PDB entry 2A6E | X-ray diffraction, 2.80 A resolution | chains C and D of the 6 polymer chains in the assembly

# Chain C
Name: DNA-directed RNA polymerase beta chain
Organism: Thermus thermophilus
Notes: EC 2.7.7.6
Reference sequence: Q8RQE9 (RPOB_THET8); numbering as in UniProt (aligned over 1-1119)
Chain sequence (1119 residues; numbered 1 to 1119; the number before each row is that of its first residue):
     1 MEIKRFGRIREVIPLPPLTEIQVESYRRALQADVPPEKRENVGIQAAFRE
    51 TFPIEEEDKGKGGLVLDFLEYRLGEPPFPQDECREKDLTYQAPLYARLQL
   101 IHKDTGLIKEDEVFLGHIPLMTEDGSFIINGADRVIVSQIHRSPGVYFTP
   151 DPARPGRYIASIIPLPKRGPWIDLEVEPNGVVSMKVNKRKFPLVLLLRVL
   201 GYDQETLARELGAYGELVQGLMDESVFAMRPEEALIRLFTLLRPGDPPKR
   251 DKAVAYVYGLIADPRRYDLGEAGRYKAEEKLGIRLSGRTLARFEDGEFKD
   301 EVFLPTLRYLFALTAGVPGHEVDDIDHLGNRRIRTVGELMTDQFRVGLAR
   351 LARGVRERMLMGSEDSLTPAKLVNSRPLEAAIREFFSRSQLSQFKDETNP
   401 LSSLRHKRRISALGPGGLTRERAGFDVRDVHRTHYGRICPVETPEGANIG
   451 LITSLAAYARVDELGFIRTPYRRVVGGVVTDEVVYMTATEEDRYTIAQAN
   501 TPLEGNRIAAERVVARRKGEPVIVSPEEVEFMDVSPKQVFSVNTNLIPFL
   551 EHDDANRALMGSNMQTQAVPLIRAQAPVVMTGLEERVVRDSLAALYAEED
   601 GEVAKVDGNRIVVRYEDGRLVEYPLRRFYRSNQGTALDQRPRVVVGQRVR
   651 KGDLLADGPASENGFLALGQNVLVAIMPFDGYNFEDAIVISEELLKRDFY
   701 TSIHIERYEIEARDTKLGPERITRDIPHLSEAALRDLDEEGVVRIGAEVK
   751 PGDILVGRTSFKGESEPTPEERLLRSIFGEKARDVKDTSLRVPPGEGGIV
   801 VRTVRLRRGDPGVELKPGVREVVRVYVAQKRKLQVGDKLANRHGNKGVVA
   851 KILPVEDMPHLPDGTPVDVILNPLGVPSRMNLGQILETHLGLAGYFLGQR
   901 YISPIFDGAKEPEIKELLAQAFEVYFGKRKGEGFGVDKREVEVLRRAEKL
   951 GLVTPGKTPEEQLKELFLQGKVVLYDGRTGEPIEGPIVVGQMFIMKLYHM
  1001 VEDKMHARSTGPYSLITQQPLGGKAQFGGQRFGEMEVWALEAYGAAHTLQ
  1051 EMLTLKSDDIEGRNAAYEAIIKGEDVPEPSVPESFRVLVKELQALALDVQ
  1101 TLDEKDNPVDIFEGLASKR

# Chain D
Name: DNA-directed RNA polymerase beta' chain
Organism: Thermus thermophilus
Notes: EC 2.7.7.6
Reference sequence: Q8RQE8 (RPOC_THET8); numbering as in UniProt (aligned over 1-1524)
Chain sequence (1524 residues; each row starts with the number of its first residue):
     1 MKKEVRKVRIALASPEKIRSWSYGEVEKPETINYRTLKPERDGLFDERIF
    51 GPIKDYECACGKYKRQRFEGKVCERCGVEVTKSIVRRYRMGHIELATPAA
   101 HIWFVKDVPSKIGTLLDLSATELEQVLYFSKYIVLDPKGAILNGVPVEKR
   151 QLLTDEEYRELRYGKQETYPLPPGVDALVKDGEEVVKGQELAPGVVSRLD
   201 GVALYRFPRRVRVEYVKKERAGLRLPLAAWVEKEAYKPGEILAELPEPYL
   251 FRAEEEGVVELKELEEGAFLVLRREDEPVATYFLPVGMTPLVVHGEIVEK
   301 GQPLAEAKGLLRMPRQVRAAQVEAEEEGETVYLTLFLEWTEPKDYRVQPH
   351 MNVVVPEGARVEAGDKIVAAIDPEEEVIAEAEGVVHLHEPASILVVKARV
   401 YPFEDDVEVSTGDRVAPGDVLADGGKVKSDVYGRVEVDLVRNVVRVVESY
   451 DIDARMGAEAIQQLLKELDLEALEKELLEEMKHPSRARRAKARKRLEVVR
   501 AFLDSGNRPEWMILEAVPVLPPDLRPMVQVDGGRFATSDLNDLYRRLINR
   551 NNRLKKLLAQGAPEIIIRNEKRMLQEAVDALLDNGRRGAPVTNPGSDRPL
   601 RSLTDILSGKQGRFRQNLLGKRVDYSGRSVIVVGPQLKLHQCGLPKRMAL
   651 ELFKPFLLKKMEEKGIAPNVKAARRMLERQRDIKDEVWDALEEVIHGKVV
   701 LLNRAPTLHRLGIQAFQPVLVEGQSIQLHPLVCEAFNADFDGDQMAVHVP
   751 LSSFAQAEARIQMLSAHNLLSPASGEPLAKPSRDIILGLYYITQVRKEKK
   801 GAGLEFATPEEALAAHERGEVALNAPIKVAGRETSVGRLKYVFANPDEAL
   851 LAVAHGIVDLQDVVTVRYMGKRLETSPGRILFARIVAEAVEDEKVAWELI
   901 QLDVPQEKNSLKDLVYQAFLRLGMEKTARLLDALKYYGFTFSTTSGITIG
   951 IDDAVIPEEKKQYLEEADRKLLQIEQAYEMGFLTDRERYDQILQLWTETT
  1001 EKVTQAVFKNFEENYPFNPLYVMAQSGARGNPQQIRQLCGLRGLMQKPSG
  1051 ETFEVPVRSSFREGLTVLEYFISSHGARKGGADTALRTADSGYLTRKLVD
  1101 VTHEIVVREADCGTTNYISVPLFQPDEVTRSLRLRKRADIEAGLYGRVLA
  1151 REVEVLGVRLEEGRYLSMDDVHLLIKAAEAGEIQEVPVRSPLTCQTRYGV
  1201 CQKCYGYDLSMARPVSIGEAVGIVAAQSIGEPGTQLTMRTFHTGGVAGAA
  1251 DITQGLPRVIELFEARRPKAKAVISEIDGVVRIEETEEKLSVFVESEGFS
  1301 KEYKLPKEARLLVKDGDYVEAGQPLTRGAIDPHQLLEAKGPEAVERYLVE
  1351 EIQKVYRAQGVKLHDKHIEIVVRQMMKYVEVTDPGDSRLLEGQVLEKWDV
  1401 EALNERLIAEGKTPVAWKPLLMGVTKSALSTKSWLSAASFQNTTHVLTEA
  1451 AIAGKKDELIGLKENVILGRLIPAGTGSDFVRFTQVVDQKTLKAIEEARK
  1501 EAVEAKERPAARRGVKREQPGKQA
Not modelled in the structure: 1, 252-363, 1506-1524
Ion coordination: Zn2+ site 1: Cys58, Cys60, Cys73, Cys76; Mg2+: Asp739, Asp741, Asp743; Zn2+ site 2: Cys1112, Cys1194, Cys1201, Cys1204

# How chain C and chain D interact
Residue-residue contacts - 355 pairs, chain C then chain D:
  Phe425(C) - Lys1079(D)
  Phe425(C) - Ala1082(D)  hydrophobic
  Phe425(C) - Asp1083(D)
  Arg428(C) - Arg1078(D)  hydrogen bond (backbone-side chain)
  Val430(C) - His1075(D)
  Arg432(C) - Lys1047(D)
  Arg432(C) - Pro1048(D)
  Arg432(C) - Phe1053(D)
  Tyr435(C) - Phe1071(D)  hydrophobic
  Pro440(C) - Arg1078(D)  hydrogen bond (backbone-side chain)
  Thr443(C) - Arg1078(D)
  Gly450(C) - Arg1078(D)
  Gln498(C) - Val1067(D)
  Gln498(C) - Leu1068(D)  hydrogen bond (side chain-backbone)
  Asn500(C) - Thr1066(D)  hydrogen bond
  Asn500(C) - Val1067(D)
  Arg512(C) - Glu975(D)  salt bridge
  Arg516(C) - Leu1068(D)
  Gly519(C) - Phe1053(D)
  Glu520(C) - Lys1047(D)  salt bridge
  Glu520(C) - Glu1054(D)
  Pro521(C) - Phe1053(D)
  Pro521(C) - Val1055(D)
  Pro521(C) - Ile1072(D)  hydrophobic
  Val539(C) - Val1067(D)  hydrophobic
  Phe540(C) - Tyr1070(D)  hydrophobic
  Glu551(C) - Gly1064(D)
  Glu551(C) - Leu1065(D)  hydrogen bond (backbone-backbone)
  His552(C) - Phe1061(D)  hydrogen bond (side chain-backbone)
  His552(C) - Arg1062(D)  hydrogen bond (side chain-backbone)
  His552(C) - Glu1063(D)  hydrogen bond (side chain-backbone)
  His552(C) - Gly1064(D)
  Asp553(C) - Phe1061(D)
  Asp553(C) - Tyr1070(D)  hydrogen bond (backbone-side chain)
  Asp554(C) - Phe1061(D)
  Asp554(C) - Tyr1070(D)
  Ala555(C) - Tyr1070(D)  hydrogen bond (backbone-side chain)
  Ala558(C) - Tyr1070(D)
  Ile676(C) - Ile947(D)
  Ile676(C) - Thr948(D)
  Ile676(C) - Ile949(D)
  Met677(C) - Thr943(D)
  Met677(C) - Ile947(D)
  Pro678(C) - Asp784(D)
  Pro678(C) - Ser942(D)
  Pro678(C) - Thr943(D)
  Pro678(C) - Ile947(D)  hydrophobic
  Phe679(C) - Phe939(D)
  Phe679(C) - Ser942(D)
  Phe679(C) - Thr943(D)
  Asp680(C) - Pro635(D)
  Asp680(C) - Phe939(D)
  Asp680(C) - Thr940(D)
  Asp680(C) - Thr943(D)
  Gly681(C) - Val633(D)
  Gly681(C) - Pro635(D)
  Gly681(C) - Phe939(D)
  Tyr682(C) - Val633(D)
  Tyr682(C) - Pro635(D)
  Tyr682(C) - Gln636(D)  hydrogen bond
  Asn683(C) - Asp784(D)
  Phe684(C) - Val633(D)  hydrophobic
  Phe684(C) - Pro730(D)
  Phe684(C) - Cys733(D)  hydrophobic
  Phe684(C) - Glu734(D)
  Phe684(C) - Phe740(D)  hydrophobic
  Phe684(C) - Ser782(D)
  Phe684(C) - Arg783(D)
  Phe684(C) - Asp784(D)
  Phe684(C) - Phe939(D)  hydrophobic
  Glu685(C) - Glu734(D)
  Glu685(C) - Ala738(D)
  Glu685(C) - Asp739(D)  hydrogen bond (side chain-backbone)
  Glu685(C) - Phe740(D)
  Glu685(C) - Arg783(D)  salt bridge
  Asp686(C) - Asp739(D)
  Asp686(C) - Phe740(D)  hydrogen bond (side chain-backbone)
  Ala687(C) - Val633(D)  hydrophobic
  Ala687(C) - Phe740(D)
  Arg713(C) - Asp531(D)
  Arg713(C) - Gly532(D)
  Leu729(C) - Arg675(D)
  Lys750(C) - Arg681(D)
  Pro751(C) - Gln680(D)
  Asp753(C) - Arg681(D)  salt bridge
  Glu770(C) - Arg65(D)  salt bridge
  Val835(C) - Ser725(D)
  Gly836(C) - Gln724(D)
  Gly836(C) - Ser725(D)  hydrogen bond (backbone-side chain)
  Lys846(C) - Asp741(D)  hydrogen bond (side chain-backbone)
  Gly847(C) - Phe740(D)
  Val848(C) - Val632(D)  hydrophobic
  Val848(C) - Phe740(D)  hydrogen bond (backbone-backbone)
  Val848(C) - Gly742(D)
  Val849(C) - Val632(D)
  Ala850(C) - Val632(D)  hydrophobic
  Ala850(C) - Val633(D)  hydrophobic
  Asn872(C) - Asp784(D)  hydrogen bond
  Pro873(C) - Ile947(D)
  Pro873(C) - Thr948(D)
  Pro873(C) - Ile949(D)  hydrophobic
  Leu874(C) - Arg783(D)
  Leu874(C) - Asp784(D)
  Leu874(C) - Leu787(D)  hydrophobic
  Leu874(C) - Met1023(D)  hydrophobic
  Leu874(C) - Arg1029(D)
  Val876(C) - Ile949(D)  hydrophobic
  Pro877(C) - Leu1020(D)  hydrophobic
  Pro877(C) - Met1023(D)  hydrophobic
  Ser878(C) - Arg1029(D)  hydrogen bond
  Ser878(C) - Gln1034(D)
  Met880(C) - Phe1061(D)  hydrophobic
  Leu882(C) - Gly950(D)
  Leu882(C) - Ile951(D)  hydrophobic
  Leu882(C) - Leu1038(D)  hydrophobic
  Ile885(C) - Ile949(D)
  Ile885(C) - Gly950(D)
  Ile885(C) - Ile951(D)
  Leu886(C) - Ile951(D)  hydrophobic
  His889(C) - Gly950(D)
  His889(C) - Ile951(D)
  Phe906(C) - Leu1065(D)
  Phe906(C) - Val1067(D)  hydrophobic
  Glu911(C) - Ile951(D)
  Glu911(C) - Asp952(D)
  Glu911(C) - Arg1062(D)  salt bridge
  Lys915(C) - Asp952(D)  salt bridge
  Arg945(C) - Gly856(D)  hydrogen bond (side chain-backbone)
  Arg945(C) - Asp859(D)  salt bridge
  Arg946(C) - Tyr791(D)
  Arg946(C) - Arg796(D)
  Arg946(C) - Asp859(D)  salt bridge
  Arg946(C) - Leu860(D)
  Arg946(C) - Gln861(D)
  Glu948(C) - Glu798(D)
  Lys949(C) - Arg796(D)
  Lys949(C) - Glu798(D)
  Lys949(C) - Lys828(D)
  Lys949(C) - Asp859(D)  salt bridge
  Lys949(C) - Asp862(D)  salt bridge
  Leu950(C) - Phe1017(D)
  Gln969(C) - Asp952(D)
  Lys971(C) - Asp953(D)  salt bridge
  Arg978(C) - Thr943(D)
  Ile983(C) - Thr943(D)
  Ile983(C) - Thr944(D)
  Ile983(C) - Gly946(D)
  Glu984(C) - Tyr791(D)  hydrogen bond
  Glu984(C) - Thr944(D)  hydrogen bond (backbone-backbone)
  Glu984(C) - Ser945(D)  hydrogen bond (side chain-backbone)
  Glu984(C) - Gly946(D)
  Pro986(C) - Gly946(D)
  Ile987(C) - Gly946(D)
  Ile987(C) - Thr948(D)
  Val988(C) - Thr948(D)
  Val988(C) - Ile949(D)
  Glu1002(C) - Arg628(D)  salt bridge
  Glu1002(C) - Gln744(D)  hydrogen bond
  Asp1003(C) - Val630(D)
  Asp1003(C) - Gln724(D)
  Asp1003(C) - Gln744(D)
  Met1005(C) - Arg628(D)
  Met1005(C) - Ser629(D)
  Met1005(C) - Met648(D)  hydrophobic
  Met1005(C) - Gln724(D)
  His1006(C) - Gly627(D)
  His1006(C) - Arg628(D)  hydrogen bond (backbone-backbone)
  His1006(C) - Met648(D)
  Ala1007(C) - Ser626(D)
  Ala1007(C) - Glu651(D)
  Arg1008(C) - Asp624(D)  salt bridge
  Arg1008(C) - Tyr625(D)
  Arg1008(C) - Ser626(D)  hydrogen bond (backbone-backbone)
  Ser1009(C) - Asp624(D)
  Ser1009(C) - Glu651(D)  hydrogen bond (side chain-backbone)
  Ser1009(C) - Lys654(D)
  Ser1009(C) - Pro655(D)
  Tyr1013(C) - Asp624(D)  hydrogen bond
  Leu1015(C) - Arg87(D)  hydrogen bond (backbone-side chain)
  Leu1015(C) - Val528(D)  hydrophobic
  Ile1016(C) - Leu524(D)
  Ile1016(C) - Pro526(D)  hydrophobic
  Ile1016(C) - Arg613(D)
  Thr1017(C) - Arg613(D)
  Gln1018(C) - Arg87(D)
  Gln1019(C) - Lys621(D)
  Pro1020(C) - Arg622(D)
  Pro1020(C) - Asp624(D)
  Gly1029(C) - Arg622(D)  hydrogen bond (backbone-side chain)
  Gly1029(C) - Val623(D)
  Gly1029(C) - Ser626(D)
  Gln1030(C) - Lys621(D)
  Gln1030(C) - Arg622(D)
  Gln1030(C) - Val623(D)  hydrogen bond (backbone-backbone)
  Gln1030(C) - Ser626(D)  hydrogen bond (backbone-side chain)
  Gln1030(C) - Gly627(D)
  Gln1030(C) - Arg628(D)  hydrogen bond
  Gln1030(C) - Ala746(D)
  Arg1031(C) - Leu619(D)
  Arg1031(C) - Gly620(D)  hydrogen bond (side chain-backbone)
  Arg1031(C) - Lys621(D)
  Arg1031(C) - Arg622(D)
  Phe1032(C) - Gly620(D)
  Phe1032(C) - Lys621(D)  hydrogen bond (backbone-backbone)
  Phe1032(C) - Val623(D)  hydrophobic
  Phe1032(C) - His748(D)
  Gly1033(C) - Leu619(D)
  Glu1034(C) - Leu618(D)
  Glu1034(C) - Leu619(D)
  Glu1034(C) - Arg1096(D)  salt bridge
  Met1035(C) - Thr707(D)
  Glu1036(C) - Asn703(D)
  Glu1036(C) - Ala705(D)
  Glu1036(C) - Thr707(D)  hydrogen bond
  Trp1038(C) - Ile1223(D)  hydrophobic
  Trp1038(C) - Gln1227(D)
  Trp1038(C) - Lys1463(D)
  Ala1039(C) - Thr707(D)
  Ala1039(C) - Arg710(D)
  Ala1039(C) - Ile713(D)  hydrophobic
  Leu1040(C) - Leu701(D)  hydrophobic
  Leu1040(C) - Ile713(D)  hydrophobic
  Leu1040(C) - Met763(D)  hydrophobic
  Glu1041(C) - Ala1220(D)
  Glu1041(C) - Leu1462(D)
  Glu1041(C) - Lys1463(D)  salt bridge
  Ala1042(C) - Arg710(D)
  Ala1042(C) - Ala1220(D)  hydrophobic
  Tyr1043(C) - Arg710(D)  hydrogen bond (side chain-backbone)
  Tyr1043(C) - Leu711(D)
  Tyr1043(C) - Ile713(D)  hydrogen bond (side chain-backbone)
  Tyr1043(C) - Gln762(D)
  Tyr1043(C) - Met763(D)  hydrophobic
  Tyr1043(C) - Asn768(D)
  Gly1044(C) - Glu758(D)
  Gly1044(C) - Gln762(D)  hydrogen bond (backbone-side chain)
  Gly1044(C) - Gly1475(D)
  Gly1044(C) - Thr1476(D)  hydrogen bond (backbone-side chain)
  Ala1045(C) - Glu758(D)
  Ala1045(C) - Gln762(D)
  Ala1045(C) - Met763(D)  hydrophobic
  Ala1046(C) - Glu758(D)  hydrogen bond (backbone-side chain)
  Ala1046(C) - Leu1471(D)  hydrophobic
  Ala1046(C) - Gly1477(D)
  His1047(C) - Phe754(D)
  His1047(C) - Glu758(D)  hydrogen bond (backbone-side chain)
  His1047(C) - Leu1471(D)
  Thr1048(C) - Ala755(D)  hydrogen bond (side chain-backbone)
  Thr1048(C) - Glu758(D)  hydrogen bond (backbone-side chain)
  Thr1048(C) - Met763(D)
  Leu1049(C) - Ile1472(D)  hydrophobic
  Gln1050(C) - Gly1469(D)  hydrogen bond (side chain-backbone)
  Gln1050(C) - Arg1470(D)
  Gln1050(C) - Leu1471(D)
  Glu1051(C) - Val749(D)
  Glu1051(C) - Pro750(D)
  Glu1051(C) - Leu751(D)  hydrogen bond (side chain-backbone)
  Glu1051(C) - Ser752(D)  hydrogen bond (side chain-backbone)
  Glu1051(C) - Ala755(D)
  Met1052(C) - Val623(D)  hydrophobic
  Leu1053(C) - Lys621(D)  hydrogen bond (backbone-side chain)
  Leu1053(C) - Val1466(D)  hydrophobic
  Thr1054(C) - Gly1469(D)
  Lys1056(C) - Arg622(D)
  Lys1056(C) - Val623(D)
  Lys1056(C) - Asp624(D)  hydrogen bond (backbone-backbone)
  Lys1056(C) - Tyr625(D)  hydrogen bond (side chain-backbone)
  Lys1056(C) - Val749(D)  hydrogen bond (side chain-backbone)
  Lys1056(C) - Leu751(D)
  Ser1057(C) - Lys621(D)
  Ser1057(C) - Arg622(D)  hydrogen bond (side chain-backbone)
  Asp1058(C) - Lys621(D)
  Glu1061(C) - Ile84(D)
  Tyr1067(C) - Pro655(D)  hydrophobic
  Tyr1067(C) - Leu658(D)
  Tyr1067(C) - Arg674(D)  hydrogen bond
  Ile1070(C) - Tyr625(D)
  Ile1070(C) - Pro655(D)  hydrophobic
  Ile1070(C) - Phe656(D)  hydrophobic
  Ile1071(C) - Pro655(D)  hydrophobic
  Ile1071(C) - Lys659(D)
  Ile1071(C) - Val670(D)  hydrophobic
  Gly1073(C) - Lys659(D)
  Asp1075(C) - Ser753(D)
  Val1076(C) - Leu751(D)
  Val1076(C) - Ser752(D)
  Pro1082(C) - Leu1468(D)
  Pro1082(C) - Gly1469(D)
  Glu1083(C) - Arg87(D)  salt bridge
  Glu1083(C) - Tyr88(D)  hydrogen bond
  Ser1084(C) - Asn617(D)
  Ser1084(C) - Lys621(D)  hydrogen bond
  Phe1085(C) - Leu1468(D)
  Arg1086(C) - Tyr88(D)  hydrogen bond
  Val1087(C) - Leu524(D)  hydrophobic
  Val1087(C) - Arg613(D)
  Leu1088(C) - Asn617(D)
  Lys1090(C) - Tyr88(D)
  Lys1090(C) - Met90(D)
  Glu1091(C) - Leu603(D)
  Glu1091(C) - Ile606(D)
  Glu1091(C) - Arg613(D)  salt bridge
  Leu1092(C) - Leu607(D)  hydrophobic
  Leu1092(C) - Leu1447(D)  hydrophobic
  Gln1093(C) - Trp21(D)
  Gln1093(C) - Pro518(D)
  Ala1094(C) - Pro518(D)
  Ala1094(C) - Leu603(D)  hydrophobic
  Leu1095(C) - Leu582(D)
  Leu1095(C) - Leu603(D)  hydrophobic
  Leu1095(C) - Thr604(D)
  Leu1095(C) - Leu607(D)  hydrophobic
  Ala1096(C) - Ala13(D)
  Ala1096(C) - Trp21(D)
  Ala1096(C) - His101(D)  hydrogen bond (backbone-side chain)
  Leu1097(C) - Ile10(D)  hydrophobic
  Leu1097(C) - Ala11(D)
  Leu1097(C) - Trp21(D)
  Leu1097(C) - Trp103(D)  hydrophobic
  Leu1097(C) - Ala1451(D)  hydrophobic
  Asp1098(C) - Arg9(D)
  Asp1098(C) - Ile10(D)
  Asp1098(C) - Ala11(D)  hydrogen bond (backbone-backbone)
  Asp1098(C) - Leu12(D)
  Asp1098(C) - Lys17(D)  salt bridge
  Asp1098(C) - Trp21(D)
  Val1099(C) - Val8(D)  hydrophobic
  Val1099(C) - Arg9(D)
  Gln1100(C) - Arg9(D)  hydrogen bond (backbone-backbone)
  Thr1101(C) - Val5(D)
  Thr1101(C) - Lys7(D)
  Leu1102(C) - Val5(D)
  Leu1102(C) - Arg6(D)  hydrogen bond (backbone-backbone)
  Leu1102(C) - Lys7(D)  hydrogen bond (backbone-backbone)
  Asp1103(C) - Lys3(D)
  Asp1103(C) - Arg6(D)
  Glu1104(C) - Lys3(D)
  Glu1104(C) - Glu4(D)
  Glu1104(C) - Arg6(D)
  Glu1104(C) - Lys7(D)
  Asp1106(C) - Lys7(D)  salt bridge
  Val1109(C) - Lys3(D)
  Val1109(C) - Val5(D)  hydrophobic
  Leu1115(C) - Tyr23(D)  hydrogen bond (backbone-side chain)
  Leu1115(C) - Ile84(D)  hydrophobic
  Leu1115(C) - Val85(D)  hydrophobic
  Leu1115(C) - Arg89(D)  hydrogen bond (backbone-side chain)
  Ala1116(C) - Tyr23(D)  hydrogen bond (backbone-side chain)
  Ser1117(C) - Tyr23(D)  hydrogen bond (backbone-side chain)
  Lys1118(C) - Ser20(D)  hydrogen bond (side chain-backbone)
  Lys1118(C) - Ser22(D)
  Lys1118(C) - Tyr23(D)
  Arg1119(C) - Tyr23(D)
  Arg1119(C) - Gly24(D)
  Arg1119(C) - Glu79(D)
Also at the interface, not in a pair above, chain C (172 interface residues in all): Asp429, His431, Cys439, Val441, Val522, Pro536, Leu550, Ala733, Glu748, Gly752, Gln834, Arg879, Pro982, Thr1010, Leu1055, Ile1060, Arg1063, Lys1072, Phe1112
Also at the interface, not in a pair above, chain D (201 interface residues in all): Arg19, Arg48, Phe104, Leu520, Pro521, Leu581, Phe614, Gln616, Pro645, Leu652, Arg679, Arg704, His709, Gln714, Ile785, Ile827, Tyr936, Pro1019, Ala1028, Gln1037, Arg1042, Glu1069, Ser1074, Leu1086, Thr1095, Val1099, Val1224, Lys1456, Ile1467

# Summary
Chain C and chain D form an interface of 172 and 201 residues respectively, with 65 hydrogen bonds and 20 salt
bridges. Among the polar pairs are Arg512(C)-Glu975(D), Glu520(C)-Lys1047(D) and Glu685(C)-Arg783(D).
Cys58(D), Cys60(D), Cys73(D) and Cys76(D) form the Zn2+ site 1.
Here chain C is DNA-directed RNA polymerase beta chain and chain D is DNA-directed RNA polymerase beta' chain,
both from Thermus thermophilus. Entry 2A6E (Crystal structure of the T. Thermophilus RNA polymerase
holoenzyme) was determined by X-ray diffraction together with 2A68 and 2A69 from the same study.
